PDB entry 8ADL | electron microscopy, 2.95 A resolution | chains G and J of the 22 polymer chains in the assembly

[Chain G (and J)]
Molecule: SEH-associated protein 4
From: Saccharomyces cerevisiae
Notes: chain J of this document is another copy of the same molecule, construct and numbering; everything in this record applies to it too
Reference sequence: P38164 (SEA4_YEAST); numbering as in UniProt (aligned over 1-1038)
Sequence (1038 residues; numbered 1 to 1038; the number before each row is that of its first residue):
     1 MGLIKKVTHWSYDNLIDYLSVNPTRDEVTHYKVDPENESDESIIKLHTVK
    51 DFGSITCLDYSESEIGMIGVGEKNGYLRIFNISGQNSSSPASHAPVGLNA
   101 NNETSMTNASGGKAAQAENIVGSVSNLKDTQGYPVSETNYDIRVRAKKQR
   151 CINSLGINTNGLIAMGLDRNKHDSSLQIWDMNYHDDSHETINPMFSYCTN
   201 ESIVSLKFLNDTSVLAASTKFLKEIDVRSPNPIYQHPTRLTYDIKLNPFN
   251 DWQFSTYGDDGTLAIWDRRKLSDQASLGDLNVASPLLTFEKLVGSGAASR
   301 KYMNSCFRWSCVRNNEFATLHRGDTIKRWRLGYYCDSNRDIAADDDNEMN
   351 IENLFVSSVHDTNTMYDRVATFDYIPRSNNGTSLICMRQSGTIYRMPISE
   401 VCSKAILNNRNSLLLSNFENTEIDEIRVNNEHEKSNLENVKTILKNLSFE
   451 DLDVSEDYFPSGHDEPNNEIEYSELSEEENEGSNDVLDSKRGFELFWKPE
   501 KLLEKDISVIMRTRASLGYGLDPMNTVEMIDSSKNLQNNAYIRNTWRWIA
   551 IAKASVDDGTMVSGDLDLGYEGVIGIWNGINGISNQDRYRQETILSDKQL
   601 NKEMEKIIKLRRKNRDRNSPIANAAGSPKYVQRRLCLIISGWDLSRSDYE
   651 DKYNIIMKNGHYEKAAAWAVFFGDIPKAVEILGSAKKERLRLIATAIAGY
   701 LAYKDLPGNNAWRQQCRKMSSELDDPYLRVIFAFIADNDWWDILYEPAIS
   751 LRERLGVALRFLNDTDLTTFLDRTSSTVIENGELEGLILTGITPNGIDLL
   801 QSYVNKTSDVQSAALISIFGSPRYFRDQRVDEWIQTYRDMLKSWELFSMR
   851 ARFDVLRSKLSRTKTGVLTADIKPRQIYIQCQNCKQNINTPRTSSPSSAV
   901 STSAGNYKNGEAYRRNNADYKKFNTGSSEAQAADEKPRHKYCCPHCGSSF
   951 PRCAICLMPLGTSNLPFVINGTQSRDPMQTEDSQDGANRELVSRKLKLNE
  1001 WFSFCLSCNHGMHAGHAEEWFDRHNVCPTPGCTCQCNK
Not modelled in the structure: 1, 84-139, 274-282, 338-349, 430-495, 535-536, 581-594, 614-625, 892-939, 964-994, 1038 (chain J: 1, 84-139, 274-282, 338-349, 430-495, 534-538, 581-594, 612-624, 891-936, 973-987)
UniProt features mapped onto this chain:
  - modified residue (Phosphoserine): Ser123, Ser136

[Interface between chain G and chain J]
Contacting residue pairs (31; chain G residue first):
  Glu688(G) - Glu722(J)
  Glu688(G) - Leu723(J)
  Arg689(G) - Glu688(J)  salt bridge
  Arg689(G) - Leu692(J)
  Arg691(G) - Met719(J)
  Arg691(G) - Glu722(J)  salt bridge
  Leu692(G) - Arg689(J)
  Leu692(G) - Leu692(J)  hydrophobic
  Leu692(G) - Ile693(J)  hydrophobic
  Leu692(G) - Met719(J)
  Ile693(G) - Leu692(J)  hydrophobic
  Thr695(G) - Ala696(J)
  Thr695(G) - Trp712(J)
  Thr695(G) - Gln715(J)
  Thr695(G) - Met719(J)
  Ala696(G) - Thr695(J)
  Ala698(G) - Trp712(J)
  Gly699(G) - Trp712(J)
  Ala702(G) - Tyr703(J)  hydrophobic
  Tyr703(G) - Ala702(J)  hydrophobic
  Leu706(G) - Ala702(J)  hydrophobic
  Trp712(G) - Thr695(J)  hydrogen bond (side chain-backbone)
  Trp712(G) - Ala698(J)
  Trp712(G) - Gly699(J)
  Gln715(G) - Gly683(J)
  Gln715(G) - Arg691(J)
  Gln715(G) - Thr695(J)  hydrogen bond
  Met719(G) - Leu692(J)  hydrophobic
  Glu722(G) - Glu688(J)
  Glu722(G) - Arg691(J)  salt bridge
  Leu723(G) - Glu688(J)
Interface residues without a listed pair, chain G (21 interface residues in all): Val679, Gly683, Cys716, Phe732
Interface residues without a listed pair, chain J (21 interface residues in all): Ala694, Leu706, Asn710, Cys716

[Overview]
Chain G and chain J each contribute 21 residues to their interface; the contacts include 2 hydrogen bonds and
3 salt bridges. Among the polar pairs are Arg689(G)-Glu688(J), Arg691(G)-Glu722(J) and Trp712(G)-Thr695(J).
Both chains are SEH-associated protein 4 (Saccharomyces cerevisiae). Entry 8ADL (Cryo-EM structure of the SEA
complex) was determined by electron microscopy (same publication as 8AE6).
